Entry 7LTS (X-ray diffraction, 2.32 A resolution); this record covers chains A and D of the 4 polymer chains in the assembly.

[Chain A]
Name: TP-methylase family protein
Organism: Shewanella oneidensis
UniProt: Q8EGW3 (Q8EGW3_SHEON); numbering as in UniProt (aligned over 1-263)
Amino-acid sequence (263 residues; numbered 1 to 263; the number before each row is that of its first residue):
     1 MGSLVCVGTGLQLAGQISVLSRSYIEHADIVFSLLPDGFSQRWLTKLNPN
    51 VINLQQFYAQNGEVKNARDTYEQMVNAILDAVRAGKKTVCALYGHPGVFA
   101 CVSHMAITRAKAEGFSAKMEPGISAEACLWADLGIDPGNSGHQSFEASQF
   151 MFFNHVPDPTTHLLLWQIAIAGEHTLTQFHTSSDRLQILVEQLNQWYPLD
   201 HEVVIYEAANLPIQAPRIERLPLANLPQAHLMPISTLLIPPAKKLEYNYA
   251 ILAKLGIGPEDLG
Disordered / not traced: 1
Differences from the reference sequence: engineered mutation Ala67 (Arg in Q8EGW3)
Residues lining bound ligands: S-adenosylhomocysteine (SAH): Leu11, Tyr93, Gly94, His95, Val98, Phe99, Ala100, Ser124, Ala125, Trp166, Gln167, Tyr206, Glu207, Ala208, Asn210, Pro233, Ile234, Ser235, Thr236
What the authors report for this chain:
  - mutagenesis - Y58F (10-fold), Y71F (100-fold), Y93F: decreased catalytic activity
  - mutagenesis - Y93F (3.8-fold): decreased binding to SAM
  - mutagenesis - Y58F/Y71F: abolished catalytic activity
  - catalytic residues: Tyr58, Tyr71

[Chain D]
Name: LigA domain-containing protein
Organism: Shewanella oneidensis
UniProt: Q8EGW2 (Q8EGW2_SHEON); residues 1-71 here = UniProt positions 1-71
Amino-acid sequence (73 residues; row label = number of the first residue in the row; numbers below 1 keep their minus sign (His-1 is residue -1)):
    -1 HHMSGLSDFFTQLGQDAQLMEDYKQNPEAVMRAHGLTDEQINAVMTGDME
    49 KLKTLSGDSSYQSYLVISHGNGD
Disordered / not traced: 71
Differences from the reference sequence: expression tag (-1 to 0)

[Chain A / chain D interface]
Pairs across the interface (27; chain A residue first):
  Leu20(A) with Gly12(D); Gln13(D); Ala15(D); Met18(D), hydrophobic
  Ser23(A) with Gln13(D); Asp14(D); Ala15(D), hydrogen bond (side chain-backbone)
  Tyr24(A) with Ala15(D), hydrophobic; Met18(D); Glu19(D)
  His27(A) with Asp14(D); Gln16(D)
  Lys87(A) with Gln16(D); Glu19(D), salt bridge
  Lys118(A) with Met18(D)
  Asp136(A) with Tyr59(D), hydrogen bond
  Gly138(A) with Tyr59(D); Leu63(D)
  Asn139(A) with Tyr59(D); Leu63(D); His67(D), hydrogen bond
  Leu245(A) with His67(D)
  Tyr247(A) with Gly68(D), hydrogen bond (side chain-backbone); Asn69(D)
  Leu262(A) with Val64(D); Gly68(D)
  Gly263(A) with Ile65(D)
Other interface residues (no listed pair), chain A (15 interface residues in all): Val19, Ser116
Other interface residues (no listed pair), chain D (16 interface residues in all): Lys22, Gly70

[In short]
15 residues of chain A and 16 residues of chain D are in contact, with 4 hydrogen bonds and 1 salt bridge.
Polar pairs include Lys87(A)-Glu19(D), Ser23(A)-Ala15(D) and Asp136(A)-Tyr59(D). Ligands of chain A:
S-adenosylhomocysteine. The paper reports catalytic residues Tyr58(A) and Tyr71(A); Y58F, Y71F and Y93F of
chain A reduce catalytic activity.
Chain A is TP-methylase family protein and chain D is LigA domain-containing protein, both from Shewanella
oneidensis; the structure, Structure of the alpha-N-methyltransferase (SonM mutant R67A) and RiPP precursor
(SonA) heteromeric complex (with SAH), was determined by X-ray diffraction, deposited together with 7LTC,
7LTE, 7LTF, 7LTH and 7LTR.
